7ELM - chains F and J of the 22 polymer chains in the assembly; structure by electron microscopy, 2.88 A resolution.

== Chain F ==
Protein: CRISPR-associated protein Csy3
Organism: Pseudomonas aeruginosa
UniProt: A0A659BSG0 (A0A659BSG0_PSEAI); residues 1-342 here = UniProt positions 1-342
Amino-acid sequence (342 residues; row label = number of the first residue in the row):
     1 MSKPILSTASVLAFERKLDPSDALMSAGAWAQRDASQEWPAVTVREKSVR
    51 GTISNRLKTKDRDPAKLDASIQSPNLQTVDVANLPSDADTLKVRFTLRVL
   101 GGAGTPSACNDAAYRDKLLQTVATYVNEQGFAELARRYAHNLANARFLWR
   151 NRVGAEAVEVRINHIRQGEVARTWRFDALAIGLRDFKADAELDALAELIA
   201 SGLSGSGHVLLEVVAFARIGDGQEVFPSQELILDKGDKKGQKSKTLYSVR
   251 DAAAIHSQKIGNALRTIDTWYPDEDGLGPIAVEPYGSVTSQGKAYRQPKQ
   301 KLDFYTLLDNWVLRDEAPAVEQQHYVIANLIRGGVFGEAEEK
Disordered / not traced: 1-4, 340-342

== Chain J ==
Molecule: 60-nt RNA strand
Organism: Pseudomonas aeruginosa
Sequence (60 nucleotides; numbered 1 to 60; the number before each row is that of its first residue):
     1 CUAAGAAAUUCACGGCGGGCUUGAUGUCCGCGUCUACCUGGUUCACUGCC
    51 GUGUAGGCAG

== Interface between chain F and chain J ==
Residue-residue contacts - 40 pairs, chain F then chain J:
  Ala13(F) - G17(J)  sugar contact
  Phe14(F) - G17(J)  hydrogen bond to the sugar
  Phe14(F) - G18(J)  sugar contact
  Glu15(F) - G17(J)  phosphate contact
  Glu15(F) - G18(J)  phosphate contact
  Arg16(F) - G18(J)  salt bridge to the phosphate
  Arg16(F) - G19(J)  salt bridge to the phosphate
  Val49(F) - U25(J)  sugar contact
  Arg50(F) - U25(J)  hydrogen bond to the sugar
  Arg50(F) - G26(J)  hydrogen bond to the sugar
  Arg50(F) - U27(J)  hydrogen bond to the base
  Arg50(F) - C28(J)  sugar contact
  Gly51(F) - U25(J)  base contact
  Leu76(F) - U27(J)  base contact
  Gln77(F) - U25(J)  base contact
  Trp149(F) - C20(J)  base contact
  Arg150(F) - G23(J)  hydrogen bond to the phosphate
  Arg150(F) - A24(J)  salt bridge to the phosphate
  Ser228(F) - U21(J)  phosphate contact
  Gln229(F) - U21(J)  base contact
  Gln229(F) - U22(J)  hydrogen bond to the phosphate
  Gln229(F) - G23(J)  hydrogen bond to the phosphate
  Glu230(F) - U21(J)  hydrogen bond to the base
  Leu231(F) - U21(J)  base contact
  Ile232(F) - U21(J)  base contact
  His256(F) - U21(J)  salt bridge to the phosphate
  Gln258(F) - C20(J)  sugar contact
  Gln258(F) - U21(J)  hydrogen bond to the phosphate
  Lys259(F) - C20(J)  sugar contact
  Lys259(F) - U22(J)  salt bridge to the phosphate
  Asn262(F) - C20(J)  hydrogen bond to the phosphate
  Arg265(F) - G19(J)  sugar contact
  Arg265(F) - C20(J)  salt bridge to the phosphate
  Arg332(F) - G18(J)  sugar contact
  Arg332(F) - G19(J)  sugar contact
  Gly333(F) - G18(J)  sugar contact
  Gly334(F) - G17(J)  hydrogen bond to the sugar
  Gly334(F) - G18(J)  sugar contact
  Val335(F) - G17(J)  base contact
  Val335(F) - G18(J)  base contact
Interface residues without a listed pair, chain F (30 interface residues in all): Ser48, Thr52, Asn55, Val288, Ser290

== Overview ==
The interface between chain F and chain J involves 30 residues on one side and 12 on the other; the contacts
include 11 hydrogen bonds and 6 salt bridges. Among the polar pairs are Arg50(F)-U27(J), Glu230(F)-U21(J) and
Phe14(F)-G17(J).
Here chain F is CRISPR-associated protein Csy3 and chain J is a 60-nt RNA strand, both from Pseudomonas
aeruginosa. Entry 7ELM (Structure of Csy-AcrIF24) was determined by electron microscopy (same publication as
7ELN and 7WE6).
